6MY4 - chains A and B of the 4 polymer chains in the assembly; structure by X-ray diffraction, 1.69 A resolution.

[Chain A]
Molecule: anti-VEGF-A Fab fragment bH1 heavy chain
Source organism: Homo sapiens
Notes: engineered mutation(s): Y33W,D98M,G99M
UniProt: V9HW68 (V9HW68_HUMAN); residues 103-219 here correspond to UniProt positions 130-246 (UniProt number = residue number + 27)
Amino-acid sequence (236 residues; numbered 1 to 229 plus 7 insertion-coded residues; the number before each row is that of its first residue; a row labelled like 82A-82C holds insertion residues (82A, then the next letters in order)):
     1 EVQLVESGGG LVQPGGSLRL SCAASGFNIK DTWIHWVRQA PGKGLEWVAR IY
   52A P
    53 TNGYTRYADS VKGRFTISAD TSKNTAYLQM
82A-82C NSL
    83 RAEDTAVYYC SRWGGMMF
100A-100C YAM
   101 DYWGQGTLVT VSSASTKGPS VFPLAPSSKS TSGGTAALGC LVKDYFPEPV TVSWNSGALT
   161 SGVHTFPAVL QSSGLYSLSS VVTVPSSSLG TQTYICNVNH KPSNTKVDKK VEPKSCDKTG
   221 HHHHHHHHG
Not modelled in the structure: 217-229
Disulfides: Cys22-Cys92, Cys140-Cys196
Sequence notes: expression tag (220-229)

[Chain B]
Molecule: anti-VEGF-A Fab fragment bH1 light chain
Source organism: Homo sapiens
Notes: engineered mutation(s): S30bR,S30bR
UniProt: Q7Z3Y4 (Q7Z3Y4_HUMAN); residues 105-214 here correspond to UniProt positions 127-236 (UniProt number = residue number + 22)
Amino-acid sequence (218 residues; each row starts with the number of its first residue; a row labelled like 30A-30D holds insertion residues (30A, then the next letters in order)):
     1 DIQMTQSPSS LSASVGDRVT ITCRASQDIP
30A-30D RRIS
    31 GYVAWYQQKP GKAPKLLIYW GSYLYSGVPS RFSGSGSGTD FTLTISSLQP EDFATYYCQQ
    91 HYTTPPTFGQ GTKVEIKRTV AAPSVFIFPP SDEQLKSGTA SVVCLLNNFY PREAKVQWKV
   151 DNALQSGNSQ ESVTEQDSKD STYSLSSTLT LSKADYEKHK VYACEVTHQG LSSPVTKSFN
   211 RGEC
Not modelled in the structure: 214
Disulfides: Cys23-Cys88, Cys134-Cys194

[Chain A / chain B interface]
Residue-residue contacts (75; chain A residue first):
  Val37(A) with Phe98(B), hydrophobic
  Gln39(A) with Gln38(B), hydrogen bond; Tyr87(B)
  Lys43(A) with Tyr87(B)
  Gly44(A) with Tyr87(B)
  Leu45(A) with Pro44(B), hydrophobic; Tyr87(B), hydrophobic; Phe98(B)
  Trp47(A) with Pro95(B), hydrophobic; Pro96(B); Phe98(B)
  Arg50(A) with Thr94(B)
  Arg58(A) with Thr94(B)
  Tyr59(A) with Pro95(B)
  Tyr91(A) with Gln38(B); Lys42(B), hydrogen bond (side chain-backbone); Ala43(B), hydrophobic
  Met99(A) with Tyr49(B), hydrophobic
  Phe100(A) with Trp50(B), hydrogen bond (backbone-side chain)
  Tyr100A(A) with Tyr32(B), hydrophobic; Ala34(B); His91(B)
  Ala100B(A) with Tyr36(B); Leu46(B), hydrophobic; Tyr49(B), hydrophobic
  Met100C(A) with Tyr36(B), hydrogen bond (backbone-side chain); Leu46(B); Gln89(B)
  Asp101(A) with Tyr55(B)
  Tyr102(A) with Tyr55(B)
  Trp103(A) with Tyr36(B), hydrophobic; Ala43(B), hydrophobic; Pro44(B)
  Gly104(A) with Ala43(B)
  Val121(A) with Glu123(B)
  Phe122(A) with Ser121(B); Glu123(B); Gln124(B)
  Pro123(A) with Ser121(B)
  Leu124(A) with Phe118(B); Val133(B), hydrophobic
  Ala125(A) with Phe118(B); Pro119(B)
  Pro126(A) with Phe118(B)
  Ser127(A) with Glu213(B), hydrogen bond
  Ser128(A) with Glu213(B)
  Lys129(A) with Glu213(B)
  Thr135(A) with Phe116(B)
  Ala137(A) with Phe116(B), hydrophobic; Phe118(B); Leu135(B), hydrophobic
  Leu141(A) with Ser131(B)
  Lys143(A) with Gln124(B); Ser131(B)
  His164(A) with Asn137(B), hydrogen bond; Asn138(B), hydrogen bond; Ser174(B), hydrogen bond
  Phe166(A) with Leu135(B), hydrophobic; Ser162(B); Thr164(B); Ser174(B); Leu175(B), hydrophobic; Ser176(B)
  Pro167(A) with Ser162(B), hydrogen bond (backbone-side chain); Val163(B)
  Val169(A) with Gln160(B); Glu161(B); Ser162(B)
  Leu170(A) with Gln160(B), hydrogen bond (backbone-side chain)
  Gln171(A) with Gln160(B)
  Val181(A) with Leu135(B), hydrophobic
  Thr183(A) with Asn137(B)
  Lys209(A) with Glu123(B), salt bridge
  Lys214(A) with Asp122(B), salt bridge
  Cys216(A) with Glu213(B), hydrogen bond (side chain-backbone)
Interface residues without a listed pair, chain A (50 interface residues in all): Glu46, Ala60, Asp61, Trp95, Ala136, Leu138, Ser179
Interface residues without a listed pair, chain B (43 interface residues in all): Asp1, Ile117, Pro120, Phe209

[Overview]
50 residues of chain A and 43 residues of chain B are in contact; the contacts include 11 hydrogen bonds and 2
salt bridges. Polar pairs include Lys209(A)-Glu123(B), Lys214(A)-Asp122(B) and Gln39(A)-Gln38(B).
Here chain A is anti-VEGF-A Fab fragment bH1 heavy chain and chain B is anti-VEGF-A Fab fragment bH1 light
chain, both from Homo sapiens. Entry 6MY4 (Crystal structure of the dimeric bH1-Fab variant
[HC-Y33W,HC-D98M,HC-G99M,LC-S30bR]) was determined by X-ray diffraction, deposited together with 6MXR, 6MXS
and 6MY5.
